Entry 8WEF (X-ray diffraction, 2.80 A resolution); this record covers chains A and C.

== Chain A ==
Molecule: Male discoverer 1-interacting receptor-like kinase 2
Organism: Brassica napus
UniProtKB: A0A816I5A6 (A0A816I5A6_BRANA); residues 31-690 here = UniProt positions 31-690
Sequence (672 residues; numbered 31 to 702; the number before each row is that of its first residue):
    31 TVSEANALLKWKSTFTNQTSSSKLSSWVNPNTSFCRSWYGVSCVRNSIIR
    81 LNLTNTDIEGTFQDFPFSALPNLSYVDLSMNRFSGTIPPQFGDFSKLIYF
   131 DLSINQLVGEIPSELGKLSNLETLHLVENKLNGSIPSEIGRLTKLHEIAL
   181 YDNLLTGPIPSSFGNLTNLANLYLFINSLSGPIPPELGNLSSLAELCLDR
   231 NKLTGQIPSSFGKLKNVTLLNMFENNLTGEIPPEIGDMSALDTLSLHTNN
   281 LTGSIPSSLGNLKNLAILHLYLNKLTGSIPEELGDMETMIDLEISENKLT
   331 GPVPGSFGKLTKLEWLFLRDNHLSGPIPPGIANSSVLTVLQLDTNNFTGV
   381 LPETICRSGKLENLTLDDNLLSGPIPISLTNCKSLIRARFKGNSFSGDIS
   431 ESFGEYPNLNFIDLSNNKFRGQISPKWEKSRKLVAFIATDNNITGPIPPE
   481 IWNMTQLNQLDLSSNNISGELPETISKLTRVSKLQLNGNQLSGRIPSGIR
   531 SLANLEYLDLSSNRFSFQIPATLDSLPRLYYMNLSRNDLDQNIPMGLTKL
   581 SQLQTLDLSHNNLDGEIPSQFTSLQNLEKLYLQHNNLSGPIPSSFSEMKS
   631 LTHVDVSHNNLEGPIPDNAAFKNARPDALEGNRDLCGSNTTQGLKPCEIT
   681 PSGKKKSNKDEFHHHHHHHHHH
Disordered / not traced: 675-702
Cystine bridges: Cys65-Cys73, Cys386-Cys412
Covalent attachments: N-acetylglucosamine (NAG) linked to Asn47, Asn82, Asn102, Asn195, Asn280, Asn393, Asn563; glycan linked to Asn162, Asn616
Differences from the reference sequence: conflict Ser546 (Thr in A0A816I5A6); expression tag (691-702)

== Chain C ==
Molecule: a SCOOP-like peptide from F. oxysporum f. sp. conglutinans strain Fo5176
Sequence (13 residues; row label = number of the first residue in the row):
     1 ESSSSHSERAGGR
Disordered / not traced: 6-13

== How chain A and chain C interact ==
Pairs across the interface (19):
  Ser109(A) - Glu1(C)  hydrogen bond
  Tyr129(A) - Glu1(C)
  Asp131(A) - Glu1(C)
  Ser133(A) - Glu1(C)
  Ile134(A) - Glu1(C)
  His155(A) - Ser2(C)
  Glu177(A) - Ser2(C)
  Tyr181(A) - Glu1(C)  hydrogen bond (side chain-backbone)
  Tyr181(A) - Ser2(C)  hydrogen bond (side chain-backbone)
  Tyr181(A) - Ser3(C)
  Tyr203(A) - Ser4(C)
  Phe205(A) - Ser3(C)
  Phe205(A) - Ser5(C)
  Glu225(A) - Ser4(C)  hydrogen bond
  Cys227(A) - Ser5(C)
  Asp229(A) - Ser5(C)  hydrogen bond
  Arg230(A) - Ser5(C)
  Leu249(A) - Ser4(C)
  Asn251(A) - Ser5(C)  hydrogen bond (side chain-backbone)
Also at the interface, not in a pair above, chain A (21 interface residues in all): Thr84, Asp107, Val157, Ala179, Phe253

== In short ==
21 residues of chain A face 5 of chain C across their interface; the contacts include 6 hydrogen bonds. Polar
contacts include Ser109(A)-Glu1(C), Tyr181(A)-Glu1(C) and Tyr181(A)-Ser2(C). Covalently linked
N-acetylglucosamine: at Asn47(A), Asn82(A), Asn102(A), Asn195(A), Asn280(A) and Asn393(A) and 1 more.
Here chain A is Male discoverer 1-interacting receptor-like kinase 2 (Brassica napus) and chain C is a
SCOOP-like peptide from F. oxysporum f. sp. conglutinans strain Fo5176. Entry 8WEF (Crystal structure of
Brassica napus MIK2 ectodomain in complex with Fusarium oxysporum SCOOPL) was determined by X-ray diffraction
together with 8WEC, 8WED and 8WEE from the same study.
